Entry 7SXE (X-ray diffraction, 3.00 A resolution); this record covers chains A and C of the 4 polymer chains in the assembly.

[Chain A]
Molecule: DNA ligase 1
Source organism: Homo sapiens
Notes: EC 6.5.1.1
UniProt: P18858 (DNLI1_HUMAN); numbering as in UniProt (aligned over 261-918)
Chain sequence (669 residues; numbered 261 to 929; the number before each row is that of its first residue):
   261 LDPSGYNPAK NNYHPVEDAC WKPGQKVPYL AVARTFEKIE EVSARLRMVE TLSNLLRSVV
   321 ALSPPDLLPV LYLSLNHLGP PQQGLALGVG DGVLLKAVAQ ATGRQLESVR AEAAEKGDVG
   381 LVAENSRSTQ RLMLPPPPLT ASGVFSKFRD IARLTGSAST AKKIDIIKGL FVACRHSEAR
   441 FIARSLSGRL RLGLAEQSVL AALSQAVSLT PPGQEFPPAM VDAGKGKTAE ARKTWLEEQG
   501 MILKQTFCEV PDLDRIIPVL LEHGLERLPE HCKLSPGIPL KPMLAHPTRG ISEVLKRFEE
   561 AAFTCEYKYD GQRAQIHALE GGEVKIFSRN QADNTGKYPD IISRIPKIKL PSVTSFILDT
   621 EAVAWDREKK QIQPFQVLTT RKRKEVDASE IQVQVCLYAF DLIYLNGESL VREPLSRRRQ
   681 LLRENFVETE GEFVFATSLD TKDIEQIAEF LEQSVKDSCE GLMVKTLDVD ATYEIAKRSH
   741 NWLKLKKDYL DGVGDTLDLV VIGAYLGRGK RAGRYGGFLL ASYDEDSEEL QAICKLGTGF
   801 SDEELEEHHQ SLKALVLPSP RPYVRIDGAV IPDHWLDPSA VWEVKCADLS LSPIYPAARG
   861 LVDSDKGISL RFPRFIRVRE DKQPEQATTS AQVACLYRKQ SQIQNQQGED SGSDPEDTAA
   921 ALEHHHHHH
Not modelled in the structure: 388-392, 904-929
Differences from the reference sequence: conflict Ala-346 (Glu in P18858), Ala-592 (Glu in P18858); expression tag (919-929)
Residues lining bound ligands: adenosine monophosphate (AMP): Ala-545, Glu-566, Tyr-567, Lys-568, Tyr-569, Gln-572, Arg-573, Arg-589, Glu-621, Phe-660, Ala-696, Met-723, Lys-725, Trp-742, Lys-744
What the authors report for this chain:
  - binding site for DNA chain 1: Phe-635

[Chain C]
Molecule: DNA chain 2
Sequence (7 nucleotides; row label = number of the first residue in the row):
     1 GTCGGAC

[How chain A and chain C interact]
Residue-residue contacts (17):
  Ser-303(A) with DC7(C), hydrogen bond to the phosphate
  Ala-304(A) with DC7(C), phosphate contact
  Arg-589(A) with DG1(C), salt bridge to the phosphate
  Tyr-749(A) with DT2(C), hydrogen bond to the phosphate
  Lys-770(A) with DG4(C), base contact
  Thr-798(A) with DT2(C), hydrogen bond to the base; DC3(C), hydrogen bond to the sugar
  Gly-799(A) with DC3(C), phosphate contact; DG4(C), phosphate contact
  Phe-800(A) with DG4(C), sugar contact
  Ser-801(A) with DG4(C), phosphate contact; DG5(C), phosphate contact
  Asp-802(A) with DG5(C), hydrogen bond to the phosphate
  Phe-872(A) with DG1(C), sugar contact; DT2(C), sugar contact
  Arg-874(A) with DT2(C), hydrogen bond to the phosphate; DC3(C), salt bridge to the phosphate
Also at the interface, not in a pair above, chain A (14 interface residues in all): Arg-305, Lys-568
Also at the interface, not in a pair above, chain C (7 interface residues in all): DA6

[Overview]
14 residues of chain A and 7 residues of chain C are in contact, with 6 hydrogen bonds and 2 salt bridges.
Polar pairs include Thr-798(A)/DT2(C), Thr-798(A)/DC3(C) and Ser-303(A)/DC7(C). Chain A binds adenosine
monophosphate. From the paper: a binding site for DNA chain 1 at Phe-635(A).
Chain A is DNA ligase 1 (Homo sapiens) and chain C is DNA chain 2; the structure, Crystal structure of ligase
I with nick duplexes containing cognate G:T, was determined by X-ray diffraction (same publication as 7SUM and
7SX5).
